Entry 3JRB (X-ray diffraction, 3.10 A resolution); this record covers chains A and D of the 4 polymer chains in the assembly.

== Chain A ==
Molecule: DNA-binding protein fis
From: Escherichia coli
UniProtKB: P0A6R3 (FIS_ECOLI); numbering as in UniProt (aligned over 1-98)
Chain sequence (98 residues; row label = number of the first residue in the row):
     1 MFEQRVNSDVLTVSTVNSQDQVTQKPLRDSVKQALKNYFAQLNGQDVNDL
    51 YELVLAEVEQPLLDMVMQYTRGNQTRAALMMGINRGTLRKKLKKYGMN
Not modelled in the structure: 1-7
Swiss-Prot annotation at these positions:
  - DNA-binding region: Gln74 to Lys93 (H-T-H motif)
  - region: Asn17 to Gly44 (Required for the stimulation of HIN-mediated recombination)

== Chain D ==
Molecule: 27-nt DNA strand
Sequence (27 nucleotides; each row starts with the number of its first residue):
     1 AAATTTGCTCAAAAAACAAACAAATTT

== Chain A / chain D interface ==
Contacting residue pairs (12):
  Gly72(A) with DT6(D), phosphate contact
  Asn73(A) with DT5(D), hydrogen bond to the phosphate; DT6(D), phosphate contact
  Gln74(A) with DT6(D), hydrogen bond to the phosphate; DG7(D), hydrogen bond to the phosphate
  Thr75(A) with DT5(D), sugar contact; DT6(D), hydrogen bond to the phosphate
  Arg85(A) with DT6(D), base contact; DG7(D), hydrogen bond to the base; DC8(D), base contact
  Arg89(A) with DG7(D), salt bridge to the phosphate; DC8(D), salt bridge to the phosphate
Other interface residues (no listed pair), chain A (7 interface residues in all): Arg76

== In short ==
7 residues of chain A and 4 residues of chain D are in contact; the contacts include 5 hydrogen bonds and 2
salt bridges. Polar pairs include Arg85(A)-DG7(D), Asn73(A)-DT5(D) and Gln74(A)-DT6(D).
Chain A is DNA-binding protein fis (Escherichia coli) and chain D is a 27-nt DNA strand; the structure,
Crystal structure of Fis bound to 27 bp DNA F24 containing T-tract at center, was determined by X-ray
diffraction together with 3IV5, 3JR9, 3JRA, 3JRC, 3JRD, 3JRE and 4 further entries from the same study.
